PDB entry 1TZY | X-ray diffraction, 1.90 A resolution | chains A and H of the 8 polymer chains in the assembly

Chain A:
Name: Histone H2A-IV
Source organism: Gallus gallus
Reference sequence: P02263 (H2A4_CHICK); residue numbers follow UniProt; this construct covers 0-128
Amino-acid sequence (129 residues; row label = number of the first residue in the row; numbering starts at 0):
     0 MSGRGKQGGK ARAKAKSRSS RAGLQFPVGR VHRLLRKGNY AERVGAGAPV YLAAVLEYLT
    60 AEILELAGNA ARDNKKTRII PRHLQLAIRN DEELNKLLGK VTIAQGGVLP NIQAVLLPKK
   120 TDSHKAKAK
Unresolved in the structure: 0-12, 119-128
Swiss-Prot annotation at these positions:
  - modified residue (N6-(2-hydroxyisobutyryl)lysine): Lys75, Lys119
What the authors report for this chain:
  - binding site for chloride ion: Asn110

Chain H:
Name: Histone H4-VI
Source organism: Gallus gallus
Reference sequence: P62801 (H4_CHICK); residues 0-102 here correspond to UniProt positions 1-103 (UniProt number = residue number + 1)
Amino-acid sequence (103 residues; each row starts with the number of its first residue; numbering starts at 0):
     0 MSGRGKGGKG LGKGGAKRHR KVLRDNIQGI TKPAIRRLAR RGGVKRISGL IYEETRGVLK
    60 VFLENVIRDA VTYTEHAKRK TVTAMDVVYA LKRQGRTLYG FGG
Unresolved in the structure: 0-18
Swiss-Prot annotation at these positions:
  - DNA-binding region: Lys16 to Lys20
  - modified residue: Ser1 (N-acetylserine), Arg3 (Asymmetric dimethylarginine), Lys5 (N6-(2-hydroxyisobutyryl)lysine), Lys8 (N6-(2-hydroxyisobutyryl)lysine), Lys12 (N6-(2-hydroxyisobutyryl)lysine), Lys16 (N6-(2-hydroxyisobutyryl)lysine), Lys20 (N6,N6,N6-trimethyllysine), Lys31 (N6-(2-hydroxyisobutyryl)lysine), Lys44 (N6-(2-hydroxyisobutyryl)lysine), Ser47 (Phosphoserine), Tyr51 (Phosphotyrosine), Lys59 (N6-(2-hydroxyisobutyryl)lysine), Lys77 (N6-(2-hydroxyisobutyryl)lysine), Lys79 (N6-(2-hydroxyisobutyryl)lysine), Tyr88 (Phosphotyrosine), Lys91 (N6-(2-hydroxyisobutyryl)lysine)
  - cross-link (Glycyl lysine isopeptide (Lys-Gly)): Lys31 (interchain with G-Cter in UFM1), Lys91 (interchain with G-Cter in ubiquitin)
What the authors report for this chain:
  - binding site for chloride ion: Gly101

How chain A and chain H interact:
Pairs across the interface - 16 pairs, chain A then chain H:
  Leu97(A) with Tyr98(H)
  Lys99(A) with Gly94(H); Arg95(H); Thr96(H), hydrogen bond (backbone-backbone)
  Val100(A) with Thr96(H); Tyr98(H), hydrophobic
  Thr101(A) with Arg95(H); Thr96(H), hydrogen bond (backbone-backbone); Leu97(H); Tyr98(H), hydrogen bond (backbone-backbone)
  Ile102(A) with Tyr98(H), hydrophobic
  Ala103(A) with Tyr98(H), hydrogen bond (backbone-backbone); Phe100(H), hydrophobic
  Val107(A) with Arg40(H)
  Leu115(A) with Gly42(H); Lys44(H), hydrogen bond (backbone-side chain)

Summary:
8 residues of chain A and 9 residues of chain H are in contact, with 5 hydrogen bonds. Polar contacts include
Leu115(A)-Lys44(H), Lys99(A)-Thr96(H) and Thr101(A)-Thr96(H). UniProt lists a DNA-binding region on chain H.
The paper reports a binding site for chloride ion at Asn110(A) and Gly101(H).
Chain A is Histone H2A-IV and chain H is Histone H4-VI, both from Gallus gallus; the structure, Crystal
Structure of the Core-Histone Octamer to 1.90 Angstrom Resolution, was determined by X-ray diffraction.
